Entry 8SR5 (electron microscopy, 3.22 A resolution); this record covers chains A and C of the 9 polymer chains in the assembly.

# Chain A
Protein: Particulate methane monooxygenase alpha subunit
From: Methylococcus capsulatus
UniProt: G1UBD1 (PMOB_METCA); residues 1-414 here = UniProt positions 1-414
Amino-acid sequence (414 residues; each row starts with the number of its first residue):
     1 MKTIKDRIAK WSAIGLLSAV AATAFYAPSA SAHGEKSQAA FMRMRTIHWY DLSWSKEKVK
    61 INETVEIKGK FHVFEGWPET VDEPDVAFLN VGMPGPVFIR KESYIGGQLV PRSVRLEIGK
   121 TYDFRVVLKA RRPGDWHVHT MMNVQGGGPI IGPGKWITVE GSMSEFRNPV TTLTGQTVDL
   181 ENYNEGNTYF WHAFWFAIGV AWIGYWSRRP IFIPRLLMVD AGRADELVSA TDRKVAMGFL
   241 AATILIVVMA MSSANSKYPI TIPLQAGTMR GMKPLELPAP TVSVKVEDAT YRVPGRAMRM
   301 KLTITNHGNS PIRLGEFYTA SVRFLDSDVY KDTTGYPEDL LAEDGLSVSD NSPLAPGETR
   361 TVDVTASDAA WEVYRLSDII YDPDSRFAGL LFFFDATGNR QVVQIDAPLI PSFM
Not modelled in the structure: 1-32
Bound ions: Cu ion site 1: H33, H137, H139; Cu ion site 2: H48, H72, Q404
UniProt features mapped onto this chain:
  - binding site (Cu cation): H33, H48, H72, H137, H139
  - mutagenesis: H48 (H48N: Impairs activity of soluble pmoB construct), H137 (H137A: Abolishes activity of soluble pmoB construct; when associated with A-139), H139 (H139A: Abolishes activity of soluble pmoB construct; when associated with A-137)

# Chain C
Protein: Ammonia monooxygenase/methane monooxygenase, subunit C family protein
From: Methylococcus capsulatus
UniProt: Q603F1 (Q603F1_METCA); residues 30-289 here correspond to UniProt positions 1-260 (UniProt number = residue number - 29)
Amino-acid sequence (260 residues; numbered 30 to 289; the number before each row is that of its first residue):
    30 MAATTIGGAA AAEAPLLDKK WLTFALAIYT VFYLWVRWYE GVYGWSAGLD SFAPEFETYW
    90 MNFLYTEIVL EIVTASILWG YLWKTRDRNL AALTPREELR RNFTHLVWLV AYAWAIYWGA
   150 SYFTEQDGTW HQTIVRDTDF TPSHIIEFYL SYPIYIITGF AAFIYAKTRL PFFAKGISLP
   210 YLVLVVGPFM ILPNVGLNEW GHTFWFMEEL FVAPLHYGFV IFGWLALAVM GTLTQTFYSF
   270 AQGGLGQSLC EAVDEGLIAK
Not modelled in the structure: 30-44, 54-97, 160-178, 221-246, 281-289

# Interface between chain A and chain C
Pairs across the interface (10):
  F212(A) with F266(C), hydrophobic
  I213(A) with F266(C), hydrophobic; F269(C), hydrophobic; L278(C), hydrophobic
  L216(A) with F266(C), hydrophobic; Y267(C), hydrophobic
  L217(A) with L274(C), hydrophobic; L278(C), hydrophobic; C279(C), hydrophobic
  D220(A) with Y267(C), hydrogen bond
Other interface residues (no listed pair), chain A (6 interface residues in all): P214
Other interface residues (no listed pair), chain C (9 interface residues in all): L262, T263, A270

# Summary
The interface between chain A and chain C involves 6 residues on one side and 9 on the other, with 1 hydrogen
bond. The hydrogen-bonded pair is D220(A)-Y267(C). UniProt lists 5 Cu cation-binding residues and 3
mutagenesis sites on chain A.
Chain A is Particulate methane monooxygenase alpha subunit and chain C is Ammonia monooxygenase/methane
monooxygenase, subunit C family protein, both from Methylococcus capsulatus; the structure, particulate
methane monooxygenase potassium cyanide treated, was determined by electron microscopy together with 8SQW,
8SR1, 8SR2, 8SR4 and 8OYI from the same study.
